Entry 3SI4 (X-ray diffraction, 1.27 A resolution); this record covers chains H and I of the 3 polymer chains in the assembly.

# Chain H
Molecule: Thrombin heavy chain
Organism: Homo sapiens
Notes: EC 3.4.21.5
UniProtKB: P00734 (THRB_HUMAN); the construct lacks a stretch of the UniProt sequence and is renumbered around it, so the offset changes along the chain: 16-36 = UniProt 364-384; 37-60 = UniProt 386-409; 61-77 = UniProt 419-435; 78-97 = UniProt 437-456; 7 more segments
Sequence (259 residues; each row starts with the number of its first residue; note: 1 number in that range is skipped by the numbering (no residue carries it; nothing is unmodelled there); a row labelled like 60A-60I holds insertion residues (60A, then the next letters in order)):
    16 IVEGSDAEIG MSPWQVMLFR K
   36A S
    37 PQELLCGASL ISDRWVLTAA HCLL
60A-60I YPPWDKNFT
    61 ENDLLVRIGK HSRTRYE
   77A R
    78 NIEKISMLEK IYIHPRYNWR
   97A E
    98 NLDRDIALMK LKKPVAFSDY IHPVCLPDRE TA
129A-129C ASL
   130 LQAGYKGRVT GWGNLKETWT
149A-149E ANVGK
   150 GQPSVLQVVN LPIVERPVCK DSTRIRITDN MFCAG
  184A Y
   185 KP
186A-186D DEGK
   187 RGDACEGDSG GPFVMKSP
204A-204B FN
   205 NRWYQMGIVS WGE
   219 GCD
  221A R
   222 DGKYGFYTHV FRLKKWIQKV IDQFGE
Unresolved in the structure: 148-149, 149A-149E, 247
Disulfides: Cys42-Cys58, Cys168-Cys182, Cys191-Cys220
Covalent attachments: N-acetylglucosamine (NAG) linked to Asn60G
Small-molecule neighbours: UBTHR104 (B04; D-phenylalanyl-N-[(1-methylpyridinium-2-yl)methyl]-L-prolinamide): His57, Tyr60A, Trp60D, Glu97A, Asn98, Leu99, Ile174, Asp189, Ala190, Cys191, Glu192, Asp194, Ser195, Val213, Ser214, Trp215, Gly216, Glu217, Gly219, Cys220
Curated features (UniProtKB/Swiss-Prot):
  - region: Ala183 to Val200 (High affinity receptor-binding region which is also known as the TP508 peptide)
  - active site (Charge relay system): His57, Asp102, Ser195
  - glycosylation: Asn60G (N-linked (GlcNAc...) (complex) asparagine)

# Chain I
Molecule: Hirudin variant-2
Notes: fragment: residues in UNP 60-72
UniProtKB: P09945 (HIRV2_HIRME); residues 53-65 here correspond to UniProt positions 60-72 (UniProt number = residue number + 7)
Sequence (13 residues; numbered 53 to 65; the number before each row is that of its first residue):
    53 NGDFEEIPEE YLQ
Unresolved in the structure: 53-54
Modified / non-standard residues: Tyr63 (o-sulfo-l-tyrosine; TYS)
Curated features (UniProtKB/Swiss-Prot):
  - region: Asp55 to Gln65 (Interaction with fibrinogen-binding exosite of thrombin)
  - modified residue: Tyr63 (Sulfotyrosine)

# Interface between chain H and chain I
Residue-residue contacts (20):
  Phe34(H) with Phe56(I), hydrophobic
  Gln38(H) with Phe56(I); Leu64(I)
  Glu39(H) with Phe56(I)
  Leu40(H) with Phe56(I)
  Leu65(H) with Ile59(I), hydrophobic; Tyr63(I)
  Arg67(H) with Ile59(I)
  Arg73(H) with Phe56(I)
  Thr74(H) with Asp55(I); Phe56(I); Glu57(I), hydrogen bond (backbone-backbone)
  Arg75(H) with Glu57(I), salt bridge
  Tyr76(H) with Glu57(I), hydrogen bond (backbone-side chain); Glu58(I); Pro60(I); Tyr63(I)
  Glu80(H) with Tyr63(I)
  Lys81(H) with Tyr63(I)
  Ile82(H) with Tyr63(I)
Other interface residues (no listed pair), chain H (16 interface residues in all): Met32, Lys36, Met84
Other interface residues (no listed pair), chain I (9 interface residues in all): Gln65

# Overview
The interface between chain H and chain I involves 16 residues on one side and 9 on the other, with 2 hydrogen
bonds and 1 salt bridge. Among the polar pairs are Arg75(H)-Glu57(I), Tyr76(H)-Glu57(I) and Thr74(H)-Glu57(I).
Bound to chain H: UBTHR104.
Here chain H is Thrombin heavy chain (Homo sapiens) and chain I is Hirudin variant-2. Entry 3SI4 (Human
Thrombin In Complex With UBTHR104) was determined by X-ray diffraction (same publication as 3P17, 3QTO, 3QTV,
3QWC, 3QX5, 3SHA and 3 further entries).
